PDB entry 2IVZ | X-ray diffraction, 2.00 A resolution | chains A and E

Chain A:
Name: Protein tolb
Source organism: Escherichia coli
Reference sequence: P0A855 (TOLB_ECOLI); residues 2-431 here correspond to UniProt positions 1-430 (UniProt number = residue number - 1)
Sequence (439 residues; numbered 1 to 439; the number before each row is that of its first residue):
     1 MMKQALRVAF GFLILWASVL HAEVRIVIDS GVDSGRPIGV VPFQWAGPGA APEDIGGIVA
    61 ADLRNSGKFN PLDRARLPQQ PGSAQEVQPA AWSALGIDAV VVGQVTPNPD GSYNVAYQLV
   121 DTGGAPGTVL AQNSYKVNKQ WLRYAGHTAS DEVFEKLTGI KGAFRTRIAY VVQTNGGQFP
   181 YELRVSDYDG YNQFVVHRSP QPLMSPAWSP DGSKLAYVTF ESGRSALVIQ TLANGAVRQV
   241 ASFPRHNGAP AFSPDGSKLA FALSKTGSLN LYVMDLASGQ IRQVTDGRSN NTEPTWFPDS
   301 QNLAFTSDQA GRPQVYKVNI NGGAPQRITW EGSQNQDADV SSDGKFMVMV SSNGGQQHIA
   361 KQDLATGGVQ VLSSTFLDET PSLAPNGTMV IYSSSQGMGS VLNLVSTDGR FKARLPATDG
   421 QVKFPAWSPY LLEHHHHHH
Disordered / not traced: 1-34, 46-50, 432-439
Curated features (UniProtKB/Swiss-Prot):
  - region: Glu23 to Gly35 (TolA box)
Metal / ion sites: Ca2+ site 1 near Asp337 (its only coordinating residue here); Ca2+ site 2: Asp339, Val340
What the authors report for this chain:
  - Ca2+ coordination: Asp337, Asp339, Val340
  - mutagenesis - T292A: abolished binding to Pal

Chain E:
Name: Colicin-E9
Notes: EC 3.1.-.-; fragment: t-domain, residues 32-47
Reference sequence: P09883 (CEA9_ECOLI); residues 32-47 here = UniProt positions 32-47
Sequence (16 residues; row label = number of the first residue in the row):
    32 GASDGSGWSS ENNPWG
Disordered / not traced: 47
What the authors report for this chain:
  - contacts within the chain: Asp35-Ser37 (hydrogen bond), Asp35-Ser40 (hydrogen bond), Ser37-Ser40 (hydrogen bond), Ser40-Glu42 (hydrogen bond), Gly38-Asn43 (hydrogen bond), Gly32-Asn44 (hydrogen bond)

How chain A and chain E interact:
Contacting residue pairs - 36 pairs, chain A then chain E:
  Val171(A) with Trp46(E), hydrophobic
  Gln173(A) with Trp46(E)
  Tyr181(A) with Trp46(E), hydrophobic
  Pro202(A) with Ala33(E), hydrophobic; Trp46(E)
  Leu203(A) with Trp46(E), hydrogen bond (backbone-side chain)
  Met204(A) with Ala33(E); Glu42(E); Pro45(E), hydrophobic
  Ser205(A) with Glu42(E), hydrogen bond
  Val218(A) with Glu42(E)
  Phe220(A) with Ala33(E), hydrophobic
  His246(A) with Ser34(E); Asp35(E); Glu42(E), salt bridge
  Gly248(A) with Glu42(E)
  Ala249(A) with Glu42(E), hydrogen bond (backbone-side chain)
  Leu269(A) with Asp35(E); Ser37(E)
  Asn290(A) with Trp39(E)
  Thr292(A) with Trp39(E); Ser40(E)
  Glu293(A) with Trp39(E); Ser40(E); Ser41(E), hydrogen bond
  Thr306(A) with Trp39(E)
  Asp308(A) with Trp39(E), hydrogen bond
  Pro313(A) with Trp39(E), hydrophobic
  Gln336(A) with Trp39(E)
  Asp337(A) with Ser41(E)
  Thr380(A) with Ser41(E)
  Gln421(A) with Trp46(E)
  Lys423(A) with Pro45(E); Trp46(E)
  Phe424(A) with Ser41(E); Pro45(E), hydrophobic
Also at the interface, not in a pair above, chain A (26 interface residues in all): Ser307
From the paper, about this interface:
  - residue pairs: Ser205(A)-Glu42(E) (hydrogen bond), His246(A)-Glu42(E), Ala249(A)-Glu42(E) (hydrogen bond), Thr292(A)-Glu42(E), Glu293(A)-Ser41(E) (hydrogen bond), Asp308(A)-Trp39(E) (hydrogen bond), Gln336(A)-Trp39(E) (water-mediated contact)
  - interface residues, chain E: Gly32(E), Ala33(E), Trp39(E), Pro45(E), Trp46(E)

Summary:
The interface between chain A and chain E involves 26 residues on one side and 10 on the other, with 5
hydrogen bonds and 1 salt bridge. Polar contacts include His246(A)-Glu42(E), Leu203(A)-Trp46(E) and
Ser205(A)-Glu42(E). The paper describes hydrogen bonds between Ser205(A) and Glu42(E), Ala249(A) and Glu42(E)
and Glu293(A) and Ser41(E) among others; contacts between His246(A) and Glu42(E) and Thr292(A) and Glu42(E); a
water-mediated contact between Gln336(A) and Trp39(E). The paper reports that T292A of chain A abolishes
binding to Pal; interface residues Gly32(E), Ala33(E) and Trp39(E) among others.
Here chain A is Protein tolb (Escherichia coli) and chain E is Colicin-E9. Entry 2IVZ (Structure of TolB in
complex with a peptide of the colicin E9 T- domain) was determined by X-ray diffraction.
